Entry 6DBW (electron microscopy, 4.70 A resolution (low resolution: residue-level contacts below are approximate; hydrogen-bond / salt-bridge calls are withheld)); this record covers chains C and E of the 6 polymer chains in the assembly.

[Chain C]
Molecule: Recombination activating gene 1 - MBP chimera
Organism: Escherichia coli
Notes: EC 2.3.2.27
UniProtKB: chimeric construct of P0AEX9, O13033: residues -113 to 250 from P0AEX9 (MALE_ECOLI) positions 29-392 (UniProt number = residue number + 142); residues 271-1031 from O13033 positions 271-1031 (same numbers)
Sequence (1159 residues; each row starts with the number of its first residue; numbers below 1 keep their minus sign (Met-127 is residue -127)):
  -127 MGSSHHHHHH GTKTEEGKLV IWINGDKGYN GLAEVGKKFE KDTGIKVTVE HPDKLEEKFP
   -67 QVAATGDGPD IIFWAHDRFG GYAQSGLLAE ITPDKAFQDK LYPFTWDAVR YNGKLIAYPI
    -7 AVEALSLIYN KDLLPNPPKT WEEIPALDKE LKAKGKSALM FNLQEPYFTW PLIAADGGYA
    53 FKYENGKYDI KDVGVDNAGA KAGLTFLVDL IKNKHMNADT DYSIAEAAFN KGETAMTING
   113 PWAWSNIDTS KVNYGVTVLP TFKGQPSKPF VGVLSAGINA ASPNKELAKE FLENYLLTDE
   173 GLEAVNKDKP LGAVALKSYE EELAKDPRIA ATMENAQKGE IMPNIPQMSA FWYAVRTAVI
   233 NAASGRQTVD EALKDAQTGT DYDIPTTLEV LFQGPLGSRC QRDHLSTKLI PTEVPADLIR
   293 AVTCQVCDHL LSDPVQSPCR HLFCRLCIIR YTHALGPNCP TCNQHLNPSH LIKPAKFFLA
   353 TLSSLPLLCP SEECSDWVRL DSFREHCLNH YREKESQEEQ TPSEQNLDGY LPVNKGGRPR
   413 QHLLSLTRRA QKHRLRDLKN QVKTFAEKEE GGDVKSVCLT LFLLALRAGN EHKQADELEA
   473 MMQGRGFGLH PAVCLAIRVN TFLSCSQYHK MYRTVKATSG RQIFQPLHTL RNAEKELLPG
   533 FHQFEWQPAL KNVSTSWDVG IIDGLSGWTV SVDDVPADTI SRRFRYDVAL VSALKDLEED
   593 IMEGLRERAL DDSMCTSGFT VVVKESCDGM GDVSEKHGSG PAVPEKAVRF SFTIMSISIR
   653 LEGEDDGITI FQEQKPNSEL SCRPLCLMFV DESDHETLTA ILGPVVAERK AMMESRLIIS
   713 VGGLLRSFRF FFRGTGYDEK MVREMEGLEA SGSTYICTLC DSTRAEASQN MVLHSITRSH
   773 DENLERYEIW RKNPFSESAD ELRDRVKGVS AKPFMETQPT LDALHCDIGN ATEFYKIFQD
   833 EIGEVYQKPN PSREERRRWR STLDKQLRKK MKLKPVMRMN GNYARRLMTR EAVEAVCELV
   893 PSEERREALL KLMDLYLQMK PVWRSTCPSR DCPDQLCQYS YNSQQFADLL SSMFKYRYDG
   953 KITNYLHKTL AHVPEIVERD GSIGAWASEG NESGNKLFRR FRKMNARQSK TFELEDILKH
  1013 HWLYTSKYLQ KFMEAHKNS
Not modelled in the structure: -127 to 407, 628-635, 1031
Construct notes: initiating methionine (-127); expression tag (-126 to -114); linker (251-270)
Ion coordination: Zn2+: Cys749, His959, His964

[Chain E]
Molecule: Forward strand of 12-RSS substrate DNA
Sequence (50 nucleotides; numbered 1 to 50; the number before each row is that of its first residue):
     1 GATCTGGCCT GTCTTACACA GTGCTACAGA CTGGAACAAA AACCCTGCAG
Ion coordination: Ca2+ site 1: DA16, DC17 (shared with 1 residue of chain A); Ca2+ site 2: DC17 (shared with 2 residues of chain A)

[How chain C and chain E interact]
Pairs across the interface (25; chain C residue first):
  Gly408(C) - DC43(E)
  Gly408(C) - DC44(E)
  Gly408(C) - DC45(E)
  Gly409(C) - DC43(E)
  Arg410(C) - DA41(E)
  Pro411(C) - DC43(E)
  Arg420(C) - DT32(E)
  Arg421(C) - DA36(E)
  Lys424(C) - DG33(E)
  Ser496(C) - DT22(E)
  Ser496(C) - DG23(E)
  Cys497(C) - DG23(E)
  Ser498(C) - DT22(E)
  Ser498(C) - DG23(E)
  Gln499(C) - DT22(E)
  Arg523(C) - DG23(E)
  Arg523(C) - DC24(E)
  Arg523(C) - DT25(E)
  Asn997(C) - DG23(E)
  Ala998(C) - DT22(E)
  Arg999(C) - DG21(E)
  Arg999(C) - DT22(E)
  Arg999(C) - DG23(E)
  Arg999(C) - DC24(E)
  Lys1011(C) - DC24(E)
Also at the interface, not in a pair above, chain C (20 interface residues in all): Arg428, Arg490, Met996, Gln1000
Also at the interface, not in a pair above, chain E (15 interface residues in all): DC31, DA35, DA42

[In short]
Chain C and chain E form an interface of 20 and 15 residues respectively. DA16(E) and DC17(E) coordinate Ca2+
site 1. Cys749(C), His959(C) and His964(C) coordinate Zn2+.
Chain C is Recombination activating gene 1 - MBP chimera (Escherichia coli) and chain E is Forward strand of
12-RSS substrate DNA; the structure, Cryo-EM structure of RAG in complex with 12-RSS substrate DNA, was
determined by electron microscopy together with 6DBI, 6DBJ, 6DBL, 6DBO, 6DBQ, 6DBR and 4 further entries from
the same study.
